5KUC - chain A; structure by X-ray diffraction, 2.00 A resolution.

== Chain A ==
Protein: Pesticidal crystal protein Cry6Aa
Source organism: Bacillus thuringiensis
UniProt: Q45757 (CR6AA_BACTU); residue numbers follow UniProt; this construct covers 1-475
Amino-acid sequence (475 residues; row label = number of the first residue in the row):
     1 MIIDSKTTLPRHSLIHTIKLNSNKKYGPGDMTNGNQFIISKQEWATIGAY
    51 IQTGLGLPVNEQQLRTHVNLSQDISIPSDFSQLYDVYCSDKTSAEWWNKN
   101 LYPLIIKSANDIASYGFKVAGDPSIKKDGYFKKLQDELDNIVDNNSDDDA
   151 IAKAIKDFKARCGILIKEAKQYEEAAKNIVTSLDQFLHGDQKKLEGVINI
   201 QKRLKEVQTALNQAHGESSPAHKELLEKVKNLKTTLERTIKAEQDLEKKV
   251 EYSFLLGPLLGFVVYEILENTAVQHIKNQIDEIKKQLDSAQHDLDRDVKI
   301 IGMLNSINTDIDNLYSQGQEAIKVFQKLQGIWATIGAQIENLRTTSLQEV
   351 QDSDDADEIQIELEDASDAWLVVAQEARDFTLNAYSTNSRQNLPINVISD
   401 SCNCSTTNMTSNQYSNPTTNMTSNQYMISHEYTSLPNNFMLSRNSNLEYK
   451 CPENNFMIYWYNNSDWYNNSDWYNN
Not modelled in the structure: 1-11, 126-127, 388-444, 473-475
Disulfide bonds: Cys88-Cys451

== Summary ==
Chain A is Pesticidal crystal protein Cry6Aa (Bacillus thuringiensis); the structure, Crystal structure of
trypsin activated Cry6Aa, was determined by X-ray diffraction together with 5KUD from the same study.
